Entry 8RLV (X-ray diffraction, 2.61 A resolution); this record covers chains A and E of the 5 polymer chains in the assembly.

[Chain A]
Name: HLA class I histocompatibility antigen, alpha chain E
From: Homo sapiens
Reference sequence: P13747 (HLAE_HUMAN); residues 1-276 here correspond to UniProt positions 22-297 (UniProt number = residue number + 21)
Sequence (276 residues; each row starts with the number of its first residue):
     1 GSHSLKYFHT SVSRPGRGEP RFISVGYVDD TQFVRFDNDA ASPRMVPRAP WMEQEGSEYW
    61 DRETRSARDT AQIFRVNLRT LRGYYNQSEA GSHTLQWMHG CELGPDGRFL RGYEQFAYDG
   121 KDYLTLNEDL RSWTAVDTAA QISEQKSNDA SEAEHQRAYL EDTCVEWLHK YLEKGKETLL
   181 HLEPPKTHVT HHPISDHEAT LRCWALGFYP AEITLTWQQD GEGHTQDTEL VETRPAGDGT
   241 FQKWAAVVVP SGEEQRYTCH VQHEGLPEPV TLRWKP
Cystine bridges: Cys101-Cys164, Cys203-Cys259
UniProt features mapped onto this chain:
  - region: Lys275, Pro276 (Connecting peptide)
  - binding site (a peptide antigen): Tyr7, Glu63, Ser66, Asn77, Tyr84, Ser143, Lys146, Gln156, Tyr159, Tyr171
  - glycosylation: Asn86 (N-linked (GlcNAc...) asparagine)
From the paper describing this entry:
  - conformationally variable residues: Thr70, Phe74

[Chain E]
Name: T cell receptor beta variable 6-5, T cell receptor beta chain MC.7.G5
From: Homo sapiens
Reference sequence: chimeric construct of A0A0K0K1A5, P0DTU4: residues 1-93 from A0A0K0K1A5 (TVB65_HUMAN) positions 20-112 (UniProt number = residue number + 19); residues 103-242 from P0DTU4 positions 127-266 (UniProt number = residue number + 24)
Sequence (243 residues; each row starts with the number of its first residue; numbering starts at 0):
     0 MNAGVTQTPK FQVLKTGQSM TLQCAQDMNY EYMSWYRQDP GMGLRLIHYS VSAGLTDQGE
    60 VPNGYNVSRS TTEDFPLRLL SAAPSQTSVY FCASHRNRLT EAFFGQGTRL TVVEDLKNVF
   120 PPEVAVFEPS EAEISHTQKA TLVCLATGFY PDHVELSWWV NGKEVHSGVC TDPQPLKEQP
   180 ALNDSRYALS SRLRVSATFW QDPRNHFRCQ VQFYGLSEND EWTQDRAKPV TQIVSAEAWG
   240 RAD
Not modelled in the structure: 0-2
Cystine bridges: Cys23-Cys91, Cys143-Cys208
Differences from the reference sequence: initiating methionine (0); variant Tyr29 (His48 in A0A0K0K1A5), Ser51 (Gly70 in A0A0K0K1A5), Leu54 (Ile73 in A0A0K0K1A5), His94, Arg95, Asn96, Arg97, Leu98, Thr99, Glu100, Ala101, Phe102, Gln105 (Pro129 in P0DTU4), Val112 (Leu136 in P0DTU4), Cys169 (Ser193 in P0DTU4), Ala187 (Cys211 in P0DTU4), Asp201 (Asn225 in P0DTU4)
UniProt features mapped onto this chain:
  - glycosylation (N-linked (GlcNAc...) asparagine): Asn65, Asn182

[Interface between chain A and chain E]
Contacting residue pairs (15):
  Arg65(A) with Arg97(E)
  Asp69(A) with Tyr31(E), hydrogen bond; Val50(E); Arg97(E), salt bridge
  Gln72(A) with Glu30(E), hydrogen bond; Val50(E), hydrogen bond (side chain-backbone); Ser51(E)
  Ile73(A) with Glu30(E)
  Arg75(A) with Glu30(E), salt bridge; Ser51(E)
  Val76(A) with Glu30(E)
  Ala150(A) with Arg95(E)
  Glu152(A) with Arg95(E), salt bridge
  His155(A) with Thr99(E); Glu100(E), salt bridge
Other interface residues (no listed pair), chain A (10 interface residues in all): Lys146
Other interface residues (no listed pair), chain E (9 interface residues in all): Leu54

[In short]
10 residues of chain A and 9 residues of chain E are in contact, with 3 hydrogen bonds and 4 salt bridges.
Among the polar pairs are Asp69(A)-Arg97(E), Arg75(A)-Glu30(E) and Glu152(A)-Arg95(E). From UniProt: 10
peptide antigen-binding residues on chain A. From the paper: conformational variability at Thr70(A) and
Phe74(A).
Chain A is HLA class I histocompatibility antigen, alpha chain E and chain E is T cell receptor beta variable
6-5, T cell receptor beta chain MC.7.G5, both from Homo sapiens; the structure, TCR in complex with
HLA-E*01:03 bound to HBV envelope 371-379 L6I peptide, was determined by X-ray diffraction (same publication
as 8RLT and 8RLU).
